PDB entry 8ITV | X-ray diffraction, 2.30 A resolution | chains A and C of the 3 polymer chains in the assembly

== Chain A ==
Name: GTP-binding nuclear protein Ran
Source organism: Homo sapiens
UniProt: P62826 (RAN_HUMAN); residues 1-216 here = UniProt positions 1-216
Amino-acid sequence (216 residues; numbered 1 to 216; the number before each row is that of its first residue):
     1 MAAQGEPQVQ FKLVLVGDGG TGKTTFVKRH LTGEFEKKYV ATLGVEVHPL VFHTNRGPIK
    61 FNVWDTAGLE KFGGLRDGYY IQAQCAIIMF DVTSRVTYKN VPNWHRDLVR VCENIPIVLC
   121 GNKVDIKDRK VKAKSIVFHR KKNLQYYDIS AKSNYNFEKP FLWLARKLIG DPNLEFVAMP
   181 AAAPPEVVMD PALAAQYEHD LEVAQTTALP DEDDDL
Not modelled in the structure: 1-8
Construct notes: engineered mutation Leu69 (Gln in P62826), Ala182 (Leu in P62826)
Metal / ion sites: Mg2+: Thr24, Thr42 (together with GTP)
Small-molecule neighbours: GTP (guanosine-5'-triphosphate): Gly17, Asp18, Gly19, Gly20, Thr21, Gly22, Lys23, Thr24, Thr25, Phe35, Glu36, Lys37, Lys38, Tyr39, Val40, Ala41, Thr42, Thr66, Ala67, Gly68, Leu69, Asn122, Lys123, Asp125, Ile126, Ser150, Ala151, Lys152

== Chain C ==
Name: CRM1 isoform 1
Source organism: Saccharomyces cerevisiae
UniProt: A0A6A5PZI8 (A0A6A5PZI8_YEASX); residue numbers follow UniProt; this construct covers 1-376, 414-440, 462-1058
Amino-acid sequence (1003 residues; row label = number of the first residue in the row; note: 58 numbers in that range are skipped by the numbering (no residue carries them; nothing is unmodelled there); numbers below 1 keep their minus sign (Gly-2 is residue -2)):
    -2 GGSMEGILDF SNDLDIALLD QVVSTFYQGE GVQQKQAQEI LTKFQDNPDA WEKVDQILQF
    58 STNPQSKFIA LSILDKLITR KWKLLPNDHR IGIRNFVVGM IISMCQDDEV FKTQKNLINK
   118 SDLTLVQILK QEWPQNWPEF IPELIGSSSS SVNVCENNMI VLKLLSEEVF DFSAEQMTQA
   178 KALHLKNSMS KEFEQIFKLC FQVLEQGSSS SLIVATLESL LRYLHWIPYR YIYETNILEL
   238 LSTKFMTSPD TRAITLKCLT EVSNLKIPQD NDLIKRQTVL FFQNTLQQIA TSVMPVTADL
   298 KATYANANGN DQSFLQDLAM FLTTYLARNR ALLESDESLR ELLLNAHQYL IQLSKIEERE
   358 LFKTTLDYWH NLVADLFYE
   414 PLKKHIYEEI CSQLRLVIIE NMVRPEE
   462 IQLYKSEREV LVYLTHLNVI DTEEIMISKL ARQIDGSEWS WHNINTLSWA IGSISGTMSE
   522 DTEKRFVVTV IKDLLGLCEQ KRGKDNKAVV ARDIMYVVGE YPRFLKAHWN FLRTVILKLF
   582 EFMHETHEGV QDMACDTFIK IVQKCKYHFV IQQPRESEPF IQTIIRDIQK TTADLQPQQV
   642 HTFYKACGII ISEERSVAER NRLLSDLMQL PNMAWDTIVE QSTANPTLLL DSETVKIIAN
   702 IIKTNVAVCT SMGADFYPQL GHIYYNMLQL YRAVSSMIST QVAAEGLIAT KTPKVRGLRT
   762 IKKEILKLVE TYISKARNLD DVVKVLVEPL LNAVLEDYMN NVPDARDAEV LNCMTTVVEK
   822 VGHMIPQGVI LILQSVFECT LDMINKDFTE YPEHRVEFYK LLKVINEKSF AAFLELPPAA
   882 FKLFVDAICW AFKHNNRDVE VNGLQIALDL VKNIERMGNV PFANEFHKNY FFIFVSETFF
   942 VLTDSDHKSG FSKQALLLMK LISLVYDNKI SVPLYQEAEV PQGTSNQVYL SQYLANMLSN
  1002 AFPHLTSEQI ASFLSALTKQ CKDLVVFKGT LRDFLVQIKE VGGDPTDYLF AEDKENA
Not modelled in the structure: -2 to -1, 1053-1058
Construct notes: expression tag (-2 to 0); engineered mutation Glu27 (Ser in A0A6A5PZI8), Glu49 (Gln in A0A6A5PZI8), Val51 (Ala in A0A6A5PZI8), Gly537 (Asp in A0A6A5PZI8), Cys539 (Thr in A0A6A5PZI8), Glu540 (Val in A0A6A5PZI8), Gln541 (Lys in A0A6A5PZI8), Arg553 (Ser in A0A6A5PZI8), Glu561 (Gln in A0A6A5PZI8), Thr741 (Ala in A0A6A5PZI8), Cys1022 (Tyr in A0A6A5PZI8)
Small-molecule neighbours: Q73 ((3S,5R,6E,8Z,10R,12E,14E,16S)-3,16-bis(azanyl)-8,10,12-trimethyl-16-[(2S,4R,5S,6S)-5-methyl-4-oxidanyl-6-[(E)-prop-1-enyl]oxan-2-yl]-5-oxidanyl-hexadeca-6,8,12,14-tetraenoic acid): Val529, Ile532, Lys533, Leu536, Cys539, Glu540, Lys548, Ala552, Ile555, Met556, Phe565, His569, Phe572, Thr575, Val576, Lys579, Leu580, Phe583

== Chain A / chain C interface ==
Residue-residue contacts - 54 pairs, chain A then chain C:
  Leu43(A) - Gln35(C)
  Val45(A) - Gln35(C)  hydrogen bond (backbone-side chain)
  Val47(A) - Gln31(C)
  Trp64(A) - Phe23(C)  hydrophobic
  Trp64(A) - Tyr24(C)  hydrophobic
  Trp64(A) - Gln31(C)
  Lys71(A) - Asp947(C)  salt bridge
  Gly74(A) - Thr39(C)
  Gly74(A) - Gln42(C)  hydrogen bond (backbone-side chain)
  Leu75(A) - Phe23(C)  hydrophobic
  Leu75(A) - Leu38(C)
  Leu75(A) - Gln42(C)
  Asp77(A) - Phe65(C)
  Asp77(A) - Lys117(C)  salt bridge
  Gly78(A) - Tyr24(C)  hydrogen bond (backbone-side chain)
  Gly78(A) - Phe65(C)
  Tyr79(A) - Phe23(C)  hydrophobic
  Ile81(A) - Tyr24(C)
  Ile81(A) - Phe65(C)  hydrophobic
  Ile81(A) - Asn113(C)
  Asp91(A) - Arg898(C)  salt bridge
  Thr93(A) - Arg898(C)  hydrogen bond (backbone-side chain)
  Ser94(A) - Arg898(C)
  Lys99(A) - Glu172(C)  salt bridge
  Asn103(A) - Glu172(C)  hydrogen bond
  Arg106(A) - Phe169(C)
  Arg106(A) - Gln173(C)
  Arg110(A) - Leu120(C)
  Arg110(A) - Leu161(C)
  Arg110(A) - Glu164(C)  salt bridge
  Arg110(A) - Glu165(C)  salt bridge
  Val111(A) - Asn113(C)
  Glu113(A) - Asn116(C)  hydrogen bond
  Ala133(A) - Gln463(C)
  Lys134(A) - Gln463(C)
  His139(A) - Glu357(C)  salt bridge
  Arg140(A) - Met317(C)
  Arg140(A) - Lys360(C)
  Arg140(A) - Thr361(C)  hydrogen bond
  Arg140(A) - Asp364(C)  salt bridge
  Lys141(A) - Glu258(C)  salt bridge
  Lys141(A) - Met317(C)
  Asn143(A) - Lys254(C)  hydrogen bond
  Asn143(A) - Ser310(C)
  Asn143(A) - Gln313(C)  hydrogen bond
  Asn143(A) - Asp314(C)  hydrogen bond
  Gln145(A) - Glu355(C)  hydrogen bond
  Gln145(A) - Glu357(C)
  Tyr146(A) - Glu357(C)
  Lys167(A) - Gln309(C)
  Pro172(A) - Ala302(C)
  Thr206(A) - Ile749(C)
  Ala208(A) - Lys752(C)
  Glu212(A) - Arg757(C)
Also at the interface, not in a pair above, chain A (38 interface residues in all): Gln82, Asn100, Pro102, Asn114, Asp213
Also at the interface, not in a pair above, chain C (46 interface residues in all): Gln25, Gln62, Ile66, Ser69, Lys73, Thr257, Asn261, Asn303, Asn307

== In short ==
The interface between chain A and chain C involves 38 residues on one side and 46 on the other; the contacts
include 11 hydrogen bonds and 9 salt bridges. Polar contacts include Lys71(A)-Asp947(C), Asp77(A)-Lys117(C)
and Asp91(A)-Arg898(C). Bound to chain A: GTP.
Here chain A is GTP-binding nuclear protein Ran (Homo sapiens) and chain C is CRM1 isoform 1 (Saccharomyces
cerevisiae). Entry 8ITV (KL2.1 in complex with CRM1-Ran-RanBP1) was determined by X-ray diffraction.
